Entry 8UDL (electron microscopy, 2.37 A resolution); this record covers chains A and B of the 5 polymer chains in the assembly.

[Chain A]
Name: DNA polymerase subunit gamma-1
Source organism: Homo sapiens
Notes: EC 2.7.7.7
UniProt: P54098 (DPOG1_HUMAN); residue numbers follow UniProt; this construct covers 1-1239
Sequence (1239 residues; row label = number of the first residue in the row):
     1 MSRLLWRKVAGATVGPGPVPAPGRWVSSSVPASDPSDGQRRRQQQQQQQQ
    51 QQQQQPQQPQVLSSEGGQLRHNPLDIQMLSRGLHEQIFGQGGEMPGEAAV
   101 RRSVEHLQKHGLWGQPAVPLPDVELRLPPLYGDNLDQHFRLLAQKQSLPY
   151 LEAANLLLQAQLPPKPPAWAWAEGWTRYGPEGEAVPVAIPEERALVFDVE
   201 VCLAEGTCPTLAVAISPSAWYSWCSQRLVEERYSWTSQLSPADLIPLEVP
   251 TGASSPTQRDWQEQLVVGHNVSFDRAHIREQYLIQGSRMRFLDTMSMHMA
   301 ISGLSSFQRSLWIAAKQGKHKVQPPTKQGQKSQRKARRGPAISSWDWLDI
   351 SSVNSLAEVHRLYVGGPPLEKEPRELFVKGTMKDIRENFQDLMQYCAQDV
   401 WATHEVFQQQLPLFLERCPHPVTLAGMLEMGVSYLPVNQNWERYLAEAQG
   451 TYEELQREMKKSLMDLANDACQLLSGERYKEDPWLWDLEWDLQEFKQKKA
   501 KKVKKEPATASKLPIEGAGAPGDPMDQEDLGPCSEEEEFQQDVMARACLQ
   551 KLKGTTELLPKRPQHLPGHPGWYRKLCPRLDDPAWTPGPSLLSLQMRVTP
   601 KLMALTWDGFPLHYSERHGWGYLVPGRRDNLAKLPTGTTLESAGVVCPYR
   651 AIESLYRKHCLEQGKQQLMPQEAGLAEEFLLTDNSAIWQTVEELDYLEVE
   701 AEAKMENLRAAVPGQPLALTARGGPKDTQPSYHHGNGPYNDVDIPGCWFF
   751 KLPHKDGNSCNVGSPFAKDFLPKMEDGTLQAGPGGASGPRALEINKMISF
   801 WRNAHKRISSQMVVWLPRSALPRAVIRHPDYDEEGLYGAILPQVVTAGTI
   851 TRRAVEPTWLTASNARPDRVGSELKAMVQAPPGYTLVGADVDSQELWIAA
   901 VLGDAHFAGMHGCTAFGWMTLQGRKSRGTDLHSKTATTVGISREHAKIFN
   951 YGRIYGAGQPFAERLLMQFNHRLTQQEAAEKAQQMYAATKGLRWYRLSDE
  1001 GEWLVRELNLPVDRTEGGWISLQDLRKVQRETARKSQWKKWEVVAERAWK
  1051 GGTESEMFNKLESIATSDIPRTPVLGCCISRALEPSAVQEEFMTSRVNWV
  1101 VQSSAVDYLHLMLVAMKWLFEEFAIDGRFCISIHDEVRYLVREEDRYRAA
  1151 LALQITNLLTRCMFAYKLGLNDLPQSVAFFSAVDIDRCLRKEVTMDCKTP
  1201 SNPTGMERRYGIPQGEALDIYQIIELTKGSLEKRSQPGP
Not modelled in the structure: 1-68, 252-259, 317-341, 500-529, 632-644, 664-729, 998-1048, 1236-1239
Disulfides: Cys418-Cys1077
Swiss-Prot annotation at these positions:
  - region: Gln43 to Gln55 (Does not contribute to polymerase and exonuclease enzymatic activities), Thr858 to Asn864 (Trigger loop)
  - motif: Val196 to Glu200 (Exo I), Val267 to Arg275 (Exo II), Tyr395 to Thr403 (Exo III), Val887 to Leu896 (Pol A), Arg943 to Gly958 (Pol B), His1134 to Val1141 (Pol C)
  - active site: Asp198 (Exonuclease activity)
  - binding site (DNA): Ser306, Ser593, Lys806, Thr849, Thr1094, Ser1095
  - binding site (RNA): Arg579, His754, Gly763, Lys768, Ser863, Arg869
  - binding site (a 2'-deoxyribonucleoside 5'-triphosphate): Asp890, Val891, Ser893, Glu895, Arg943, Lys947, Tyr951, Asp1135
  - binding site (Mg(2+)): Asp890, Val891, Asp1135
  - site (Critical for replication fidelity and mismatch recognition): Arg853, Gln1102
What the authors report for this chain:
  - conformationally variable residues (side-chain flip): Tyr955
  - contacts within the chain: Arg853-His1134
  - catalytic residues: Asp1135
  - mutagenesis - R853A: abolished catalytic activity

[Chain B]
Name: DNA polymerase subunit gamma-2, mitochondrial
Source organism: Homo sapiens
Notes: EC 2.7.7.7
UniProt: Q9UHN1 (DPOG2_HUMAN); residues 1-485 here = UniProt positions 1-485
Sequence (485 residues; each row starts with the number of its first residue):
     1 MRSRVAVRACHKVCRCLLSGFGGRVDAGQPELLTERSSPKGGHVKSHAEL
    51 EGNGEHPEAPGSGEGSEALLEICQRRHFLSGSKQQLSRDSLLSGCHPGFG
   101 PLGVELRKNLAAEWWTSVVVFREQVFPVDALHHKPGPLLPGDSAFRLVSA
   151 ETLREILQDKELSKEQLVAFLENVLKTSGKLRENLLHGALEHYVNCLDLV
   201 NKRLPYGLAQIGVCFHPVFDTKQIRNGVKSIGEKTEASLVWFTPPRTSNQ
   251 WLDFWLRHRLQWWRKFAMSPSNFSSSDCQDEEGRKGNKLYYNFPWGKELI
   301 ETLWNLGDHELLHMYPGNVSKLHGRDGRKNVVPCVLSVNGDLDRGMLAYL
   351 YDSFQLTENSFTRKKNLHRKVLKLHPCLAPIKVALDVGRGPTLELRQVCQ
   401 GLFNELLENGISVWPGYLETMQSSLEQLYSKYDEMSILFTVLVTETTLEN
   451 GLIHLRSRDTTMKEMMHISKLKDFLIKYISSAKNV
Not modelled in the structure: 1-63, 220-226, 356-360
Swiss-Prot annotation at these positions:
  - modified residue: Ser38 (Phosphoserine)

[Interface between chain A and chain B]
Residue-residue contacts - 45 pairs, chain A then chain B:
  Arg457(A) - Val485(B)  hydrogen bond (side chain-backbone)
  Lys461(A) - Arg264(B)
  Lys461(A) - Lys265(B)  hydrogen bond (side chain-backbone)
  Lys461(A) - Ala267(B)  hydrogen bond (side chain-backbone)
  Asp465(A) - Met268(B)
  Asp465(A) - Lys373(B)  salt bridge
  Asn468(A) - Asp459(B)
  Asp469(A) - Leu367(B)
  Asp469(A) - Lys373(B)  salt bridge
  Cys471(A) - Thr460(B)
  Cys471(A) - Met462(B)
  Gln472(A) - Leu367(B)
  Gln472(A) - Arg369(B)
  Arg478(A) - Asn366(B)
  Asp482(A) - Arg363(B)  salt bridge
  Trp484(A) - Arg363(B)
  Leu485(A) - Arg363(B)
  Phe495(A) - Leu452(B)  hydrophobic
  Phe495(A) - Met465(B)  hydrophobic
  Gln497(A) - Asn450(B)
  Gln497(A) - Leu452(B)
  Met544(A) - Gln397(B)
  Cys548(A) - Gln397(B)  hydrogen bond
  Leu549(A) - Gly401(B)
  Leu549(A) - Glu405(B)
  Leu552(A) - Val398(B)  hydrophobic
  Leu552(A) - Thr447(B)
  Leu552(A) - Leu448(B)
  Lys553(A) - Glu405(B)  salt bridge
  Lys553(A) - Ser469(B)
  Thr555(A) - Glu449(B)
  Thr556(A) - His467(B)
  Leu559(A) - His467(B)
  Leu566(A) - Glu464(B)
  Pro567(A) - Glu464(B)
  Gly568(A) - Glu464(B)  hydrogen bond (backbone-side chain)
  His569(A) - Met462(B)
  His569(A) - Glu464(B)  hydrogen bond (backbone-side chain)
  Tyr573(A) - Thr460(B)
  Trp585(A) - Lys477(B)
  Trp585(A) - Ser481(B)
  Pro587(A) - Tyr478(B)  hydrophobic
  Pro587(A) - Val485(B)  hydrophobic
  Lys601(A) - Arg363(B)  hydrogen bond (backbone-side chain)
  Leu602(A) - Arg363(B)  hydrogen bond (backbone-side chain)
Interface residues without a listed pair, chain A (39 interface residues in all): Met464, Ala545, Arg546, Pro570, Thr586, Ala604, Gly782, Pro783, Arg1209
Interface residues without a listed pair, chain B (39 interface residues in all): Arg257, Phe266, Phe361, Gln400, Glu408, Gly451, Thr461, Lys463, Ile468, Asn484

[In short]
Chain A and chain B each contribute 39 residues to their interface, with 8 hydrogen bonds and 4 salt bridges.
Among the polar pairs are Asp465(A)-Lys373(B), Asp469(A)-Lys373(B) and Asp482(A)-Arg363(B). The paper reports
the catalytic residue Asp1135(A); R853A of chain A abolishes catalytic activity.
Chain A is DNA polymerase subunit gamma-1 and chain B is DNA polymerase subunit gamma-2, mitochondrial, both
from Homo sapiens; the structure, Human Mitochondrial DNA Polymerase Gamma Binary Complex, was determined by
electron microscopy, deposited together with 8UDK.
